PDB entry 9GMA | electron microscopy, 9.10 A resolution (very low resolution: no residue pairs are listed; an interface is given only as per-side residue counts) | chains C and L of the 16 polymer chains in the assembly

== Chain C ==
Molecule: Chromosome partition protein MukF
Organism: Photorhabdus thracensis
Reference sequence: A0A0F7LMQ4 (A0A0F7LMQ4_9GAMM); residue numbers follow UniProt; this construct covers 1-440
Amino-acid sequence (440 residues; numbered 1 to 440; the number before each row is that of its first residue):
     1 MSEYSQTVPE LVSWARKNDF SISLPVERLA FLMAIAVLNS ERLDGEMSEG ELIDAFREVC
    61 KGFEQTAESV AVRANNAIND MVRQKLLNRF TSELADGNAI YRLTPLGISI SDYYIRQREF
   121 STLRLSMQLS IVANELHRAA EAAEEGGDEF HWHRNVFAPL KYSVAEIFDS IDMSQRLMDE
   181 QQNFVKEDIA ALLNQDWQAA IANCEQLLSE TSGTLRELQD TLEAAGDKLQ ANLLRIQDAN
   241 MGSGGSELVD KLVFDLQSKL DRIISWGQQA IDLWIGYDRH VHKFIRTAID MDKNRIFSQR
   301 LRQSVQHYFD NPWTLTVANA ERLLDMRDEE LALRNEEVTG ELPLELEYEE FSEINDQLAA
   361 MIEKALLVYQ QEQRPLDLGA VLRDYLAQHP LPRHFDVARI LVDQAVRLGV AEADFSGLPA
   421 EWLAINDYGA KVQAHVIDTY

== Chain L ==
Molecule: pFB526
Organism: Escherichia coli
Sequence (2124 nucleotides; row label = number of the first residue in the row; numbers below 1 keep their minus sign (DA-1650 is residue -1650)):
 -1650 AATGTCATGA TAATAATGGT TTCTTAGACG TCAGGTGGCA CTTTTCGGGG AAATGTGCGC
 -1590 GGAACCCCTA TTTGTTTATT TTTCTAAATA CATTCAAATA TGTATCCGCT CATGAGACAA
 -1530 TAACCCTGAT AAATGCTTCA ATAATATTGA AAAAGGAAGA GTATGAGTAT TCAACATTTC
 -1470 CGTGTCGCCC TTATTCCCTT TTTTGCGGCA TTTTGCCTTC CTGTTTTTGC TCACCCAGAA
 -1410 ACGCTGGTGA AAGTAAAAGA TGCTGAAGAT CAGTTGGGTG CACGAGTGGG TTACATCGAA
 -1350 CTGGATCTCA ACAGCGGTAA GATCCTTGAG AGTTTTCGCC CCGAAGAACG TTTTCCAATG
 -1290 ATGAGCACTT TTAAAGTTCT GCTATGTGGC GCGGTATTAT CCCGTATTGA CGCCGGGCAA
 -1230 GAGCAACTCG GTCGCCGCAT ACACTATTCT CAGAATGACT TGGTTGAGTA CTCACCAGTC
 -1170 ACAGAAAAGC ATCTTACGGA TGGCATGACA GTAAGAGAAT TATGCAGTGC TGCCATAACC
 -1110 ATGAGTGATA ACACTGCGGC CAACTTACTT CTGACAACGA TCGGAGGACC GAAGGAGCTA
 -1050 ACCGCTTTTT TGCACAACAT GGGGGATCAT GTAACTCGCC TTGATCGTTG GGAACCGGAG
  -990 CTGAATGAAG CCATACCAAA CGACGAGCGT GACACCACGA TGCCTGTAGC AATGGCAACA
  -930 ACGTTGCGCA AACTATTAAC TGGCGAACTA CTTACTCTAG CTTCCCGGCA ACAATTAATA
  -870 GACTGGATGG AGGCGGATAA AGTTGCAGGA CCACTTCTGC GCTCGGCCCT TCCGGCTGGC
  -810 TGGTTTATTG CTGATAAATC TGGAGCCGGT GAGCGTGGGT CTCGCGGTAT CATTGCAGCA
  -750 CTGGGGCCAG ATGGTAAGCC CTCCCGTATC GTAGTTATCT ACACGACGGG GAGTCAGGCA
  -690 ACTATGGATG AACGAAATAG ACAGATCGCT GAGATAGGTG CCTCACTGAT TAAGCATTGG
  -630 TAACTGTCAG ACCAAGTTTA CTCATATATA CTTTAGATTG ATTTAAAACT TCATTTTTAA
  -570 TTTAAAAGGA TCTAGGTGAA GATCCTTTTT GATAATCTCA TGACCAAAAT CCCTTAACGT
  -510 GAGTTTTCGT TCCACTGAGC GTCAGACCCC GTAGAAAAGA TCAAAGGATC TTCTTGAGAT
  -450 CCTTTTTTTC TGCGCGTAAT CTGCTGCTTG CAAACAAAAA AACCACCGCT ACCAGCGGTG
  -390 GTTTGTTTGC CGGATCAAGA GCTACCAACT CTTTTTCCGA AGGTAACTGG CTTCAGCAGA
  -330 GCGCAGATAC CAAATACTGT CCTTCTAGTG TAGCCGTAGT TAGGCCACCA CTTCAAGAAC
  -270 TCTGTAGCAC CGCCTACATA CCTCGCTCTG CTAATCCTGT TACCAGTGGC TGCTGCCAGT
  -210 GGCGATAAGT CGTGTCTTAC CGGGTTGGAC TCAAGACGAT AGTTACCGGA TAAGGCGCAG
  -150 CGGTCGGGCT GAACGGGGGG TTCGTGCACA CAGCCCAGCT TGGAGCGAAC GACCTACACC
   -90 GAACTGAGAT ACCTACAGCG TGAGCTATGA GAAAGCGCCA CGCTTCCCGA AGGGAGAAAG
   -30 GCGGACAGGT ATCCGGTAAG CGGCAGGGTC GGAACAGGAG AGCGCACGAG GGAGCTTCCA
    30 GGGGGAAACG CCTGGTATCT TTATAGTCCT GTCGGGTTTC GCCACCTCTG ACTTGAGCGT
    90 CGATTTTTGT GATGCTCGTC AGGGGGGCGG AGCCTATGGA AAAACGCCAG CAACGCGGCC
   150 TTTTTACGGT TCCTGGCCTT TTGCTGGCCT TTTGCTCACA TGTTCTTTCC TGCGTTATCC
   210 CCTGATTCTG TGGATAACCG TATTACCGCC TTTGAGTGAG CTGATACCGC TCGCCGCAGC
   270 CGAACGACCG AGCGCAGCGA GTCAGTGAGC GAGGAAGCGG AAGAGCGCCC AATACGCAAA
   330 CCGCCTCTCC CCGCGCGTTG GCCGATTCAT TAATGCAGCT GGCACGACAG GTTTCCCGAC
   390 TGGAAAGCGG GCAGTGAGCG CAACGCAATT AAGTGTGTTA CAATGTAACG AAAGGGCCTC
   450 GTGATACGCC TATTTTTATA GGTT
Not modelled in the structure: -1650 to 17, 91-473

== Chain C / chain L interface ==
At this resolution (9 A) residue pairs are not listed: 6 residues of chain C and 5 of chain L lie at the interface.

== In short ==
Chain C and chain L form an interface of 6 and 5 residues respectively.
Chain C is Chromosome partition protein MukF (Photorhabdus thracensis) and chain L is pFB526 (Escherichia
coli); the structure, MukBEF in a DNA capture state (dimer), was determined by electron microscopy, deposited
together with 9GM6, 9GM7, 9GM8, 9GM9, 9GMB and 9GMD.
